8ZYK - chains A and C of the 6 polymer chains in the assembly; structure by X-ray diffraction, 3.01 A resolution.

[Chain A (and C)]
Name: Hemagglutinin
Source organism: Influenza A virus
Notes: engineered mutation(s): S228; chain C of this document is another copy of the same molecule, construct and numbering; everything in this record applies to it too
Chain sequence (331 residues; each row starts with the number of its first residue):
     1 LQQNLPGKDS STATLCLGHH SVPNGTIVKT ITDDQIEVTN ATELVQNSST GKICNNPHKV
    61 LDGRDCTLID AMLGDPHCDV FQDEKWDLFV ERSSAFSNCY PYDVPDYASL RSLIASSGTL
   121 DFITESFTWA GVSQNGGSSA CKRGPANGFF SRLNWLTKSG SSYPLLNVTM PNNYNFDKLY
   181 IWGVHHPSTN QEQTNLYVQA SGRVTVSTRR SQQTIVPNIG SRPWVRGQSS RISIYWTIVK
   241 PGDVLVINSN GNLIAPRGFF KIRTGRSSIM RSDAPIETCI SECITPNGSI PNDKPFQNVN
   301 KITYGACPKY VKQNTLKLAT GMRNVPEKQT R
Disordered / not traced: 1-9, 327-331 (chain C: 1-9, 328-331)
Disulfides: Cys54-Cys279, Cys66-Cys78, Cys99-Cys141, Cys283-Cys307
Covalent attachments: N-acetylglucosamine (NAG) linked to Asn24, Asn40, Asn287; glycan linked to Asn167

[Interface between chain A and chain C]
Residue-residue contacts - 25 pairs, chain A then chain C:
  Asp103(A) - Gln212(C)  hydrogen bond
  His186(A) - Gln212(C)
  Asn218(A) - Arg203(C)
  Asn218(A) - Thr214(C)
  Asn218(A) - Val216(C)
  Ile219(A) - Arg203(C)  hydrogen bond (backbone-side chain)
  Ile219(A) - Thr205(C)
  Gly220(A) - Asn248(C)
  Ser221(A) - Asn167(C)  hydrogen bond
  Ser221(A) - Val246(C)
  Ser221(A) - Asn248(C)  hydrogen bond
  Arg222(A) - Thr205(C)
  Arg222(A) - Ser207(C)
  Arg222(A) - Gln212(C)  hydrogen bond
  Arg222(A) - Thr214(C)  hydrogen bond
  Pro223(A) - Ser207(C)
  Pro223(A) - Thr208(C)
  Pro223(A) - Arg209(C)
  Pro223(A) - Val244(C)  hydrophobic
  Pro223(A) - Val246(C)  hydrophobic
  Trp224(A) - Arg209(C)
  Arg231(A) - Thr208(C)
  Arg231(A) - Arg209(C)
  Arg231(A) - Gln212(C)
  Ser233(A) - Gln212(C)  hydrogen bond
Also at the interface, not in a pair above, chain A (13 interface residues in all): Asn190, Val225

[In short]
Chain A and chain C form an interface of 13 and 12 residues respectively, with 7 hydrogen bonds. Polar
contacts include Asp103(A)-Gln212(C), Ile219(A)-Arg203(C) and Ser221(A)-Asn167(C). N-acetylglucosamine is
covalently linked to Asn24(A), Asn40(A) and Asn287(A).
Chain A and chain C are both Hemagglutinin (Influenza A virus); the structure, Crystal structure of
hemagglutinin from HN/4-10 H3N8 influenza virus S228 mutant, was determined by X-ray diffraction (same
publication as 8ZW5, 8ZW6, 8ZW7 and 8X8R).
